PDB entry 4U8Y | X-ray diffraction, 2.10 A resolution | chains A and E of the 5 polymer chains in the assembly

Chain A:
Protein: Multidrug efflux pump subunit AcrB
Source organism: Escherichia coli
Reference sequence: P31224 (ACRB_ECOLI); numbering as in UniProt (aligned over 1-1049)
Amino-acid sequence (1057 residues; row label = number of the first residue in the row):
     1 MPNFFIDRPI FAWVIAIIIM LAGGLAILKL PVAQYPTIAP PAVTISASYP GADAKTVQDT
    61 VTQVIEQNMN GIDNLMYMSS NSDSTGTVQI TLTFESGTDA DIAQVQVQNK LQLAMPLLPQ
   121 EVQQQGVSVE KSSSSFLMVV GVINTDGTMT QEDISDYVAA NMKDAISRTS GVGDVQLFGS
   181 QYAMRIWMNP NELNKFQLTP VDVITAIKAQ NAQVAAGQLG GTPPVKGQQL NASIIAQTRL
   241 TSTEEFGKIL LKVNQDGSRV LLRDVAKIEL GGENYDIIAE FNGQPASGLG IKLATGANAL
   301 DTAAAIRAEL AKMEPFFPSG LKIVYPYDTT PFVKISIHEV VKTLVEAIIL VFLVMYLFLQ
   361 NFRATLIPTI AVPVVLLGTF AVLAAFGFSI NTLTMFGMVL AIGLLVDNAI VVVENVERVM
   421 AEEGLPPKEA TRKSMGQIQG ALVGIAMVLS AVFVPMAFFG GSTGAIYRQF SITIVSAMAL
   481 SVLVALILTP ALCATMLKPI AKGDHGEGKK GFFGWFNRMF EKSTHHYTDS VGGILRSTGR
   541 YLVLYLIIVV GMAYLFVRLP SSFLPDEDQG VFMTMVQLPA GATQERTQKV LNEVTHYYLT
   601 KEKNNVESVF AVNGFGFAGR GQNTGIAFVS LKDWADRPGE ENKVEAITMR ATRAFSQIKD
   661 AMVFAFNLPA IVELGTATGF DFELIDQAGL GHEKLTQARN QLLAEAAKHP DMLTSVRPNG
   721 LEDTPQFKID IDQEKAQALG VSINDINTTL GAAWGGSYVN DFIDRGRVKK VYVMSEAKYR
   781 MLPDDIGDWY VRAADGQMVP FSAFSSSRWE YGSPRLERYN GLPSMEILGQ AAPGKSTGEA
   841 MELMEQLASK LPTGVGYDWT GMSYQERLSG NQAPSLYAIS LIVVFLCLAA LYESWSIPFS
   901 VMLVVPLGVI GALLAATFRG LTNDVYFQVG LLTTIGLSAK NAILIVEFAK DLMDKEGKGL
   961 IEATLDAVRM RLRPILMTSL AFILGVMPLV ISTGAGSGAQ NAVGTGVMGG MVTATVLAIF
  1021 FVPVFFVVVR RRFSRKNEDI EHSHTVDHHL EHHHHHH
Not modelled in the structure: 1045-1057
Differences from the reference sequence: engineered mutation Asn-408 (Asp in P31224); expression tag (1050-1057)
Curated features (UniProtKB/Swiss-Prot):
  - mutagenesis: His-526 (H526Y: Partially restores chloramphenicol resistance to an AcrZ G30R mutant)

Chain E:
Protein: DARPin
Source organism: synthetic construct
Notes: antibody fragment or engineered binder
Amino-acid sequence (169 residues; each row starts with the number of its first residue):
     1 MRGSHHHHHH GSDLGKKLLE AARAGRDDEV RILMANGADV NAADVVGWTP LHLAAYWGHL
    61 EIVEVLLKNG ADVNAYDTLG STPLHLAAHF GHLEIVEVLL KNGADVNAKD DNGITPLHLA
   121 ANRGHLEIVE VLLKYGADVN AQDKFGKTAF DISINNGNED LAEILQKLN
Not modelled in the structure: 1-14, 167-169

Interface between chain A and chain E:
Pairs across the interface (28; chain A residue first):
  Asp-660(A) / Lys-16(E)  salt bridge
  Asp-723(A) / Arg-23(E)  hydrogen bond (backbone-side chain)
  Asp-723(A) / Trp-57(E)
  Phe-727(A) / Leu-79(E)  hydrophobic
  Asp-732(A) / Phe-145(E)
  Glu-734(A) / Lys-147(E)  salt bridge
  Ser-802(A) / Lys-144(E)  hydrogen bond (backbone-side chain)
  Ala-803(A) / Phe-145(E)
  Phe-804(A) / Phe-145(E)
  Ser-805(A) / Lys-144(E)  hydrogen bond (backbone-side chain)
  Ser-805(A) / Phe-145(E)
  Ser-806(A) / Asn-112(E)
  Ser-807(A) / Leu-79(E)
  Ser-807(A) / Asn-112(E)  hydrogen bond (backbone-side chain)
  Arg-808(A) / Leu-79(E)
  Arg-808(A) / His-89(E)
  Arg-808(A) / Arg-123(E)
  Trp-809(A) / Val-46(E)
  Trp-809(A) / Trp-48(E)
  Trp-809(A) / Asp-77(E)
  Trp-809(A) / Thr-78(E)  hydrogen bond
  Trp-809(A) / Leu-79(E)
  Glu-810(A) / Tyr-56(E)
  Tyr-811(A) / Arg-23(E)
  Tyr-811(A) / Trp-48(E)  hydrophobic
  Tyr-811(A) / Leu-53(E)
  Tyr-811(A) / Tyr-56(E)  hydrogen bond (backbone-side chain)
  Tyr-811(A) / Trp-57(E)  hydrophobic
Interface residues without a listed pair, chain A (18 interface residues in all): Glu-722, Pro-725, Lys-735
Interface residues without a listed pair, chain E (19 interface residues in all): Asp-44, Asp-110, Ile-114

Overview:
18 residues of chain A face 19 of chain E across their interface, with 6 hydrogen bonds and 2 salt bridges.
Polar contacts include Asp-660(A)/Lys-16(E), Glu-734(A)/Lys-147(E) and Asp-723(A)/Arg-23(E). From UniProt: one
mutagenesis site on chain A.
Here chain A is Multidrug efflux pump subunit AcrB (Escherichia coli) and chain E is DARPin (synthetic
construct). Entry 4U8Y (Coupling of remote alternating-access transport mechanisms for protons and substrates
in the multidrug efflux pump AcrB) was determined by X-ray diffraction (same publication as 4U96, 4U8V and
4U95).
